6T9I - chains E and F of the 12 polymer chains in the assembly; structure by electron microscopy, 3.90 A resolution.

[Chain E]
Protein: Transcription initiation factor TFIID subunit 6
From: Saccharomyces cerevisiae (strain ATCC 204508 / S288c)
UniProtKB: P53040 (TAF6_YEAST); residues 1-516 here = UniProt positions 1-516
Amino-acid sequence (516 residues; row label = number of the first residue in the row):
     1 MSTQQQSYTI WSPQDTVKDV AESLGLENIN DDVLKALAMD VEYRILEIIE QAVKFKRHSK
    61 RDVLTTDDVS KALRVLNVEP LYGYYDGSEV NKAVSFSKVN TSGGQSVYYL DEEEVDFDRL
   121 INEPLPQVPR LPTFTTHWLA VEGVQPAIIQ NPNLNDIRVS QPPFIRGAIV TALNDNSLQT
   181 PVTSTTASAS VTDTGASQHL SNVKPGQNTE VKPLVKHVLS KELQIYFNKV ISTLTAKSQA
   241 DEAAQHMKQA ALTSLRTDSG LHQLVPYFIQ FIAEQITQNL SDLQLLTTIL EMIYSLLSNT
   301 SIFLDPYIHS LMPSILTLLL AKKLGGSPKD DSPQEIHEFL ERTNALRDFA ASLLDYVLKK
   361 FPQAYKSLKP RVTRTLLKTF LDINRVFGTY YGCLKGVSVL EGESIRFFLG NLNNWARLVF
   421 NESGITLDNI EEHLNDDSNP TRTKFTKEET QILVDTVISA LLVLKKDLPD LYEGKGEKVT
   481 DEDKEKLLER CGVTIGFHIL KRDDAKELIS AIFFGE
Disordered / not traced: 1-7, 177-187, 235-242, 435-442, 468-516

[Chain F]
Protein: Transcription initiation factor TFIID subunit 9
From: Saccharomyces cerevisiae (strain ATCC 204508 / S288c)
UniProtKB: Q05027 (TAF9_YEAST); numbering as in UniProt (aligned over 1-157)
Amino-acid sequence (157 residues; numbered 1 to 157; the number before each row is that of its first residue):
     1 MNGGGKNVLN KNSVGSVSEV GPDSTQEETP RDVRLLHLLL ASQSIHQYED QVPLQLMDFA
    61 HRYTQGVLKD ALVYNDYAGS GNSAGSGLGV EDIRLAIAAR TQYQFKPTAP KELMLQLAAE
   121 RNKKALPQVM GTWGVRLPPE KYCLTAKEWD LEDPKSM
Disordered / not traced: 1-29, 79-87, 150-157

[How chain E and chain F interact]
Residue-residue contacts (86; chain E residue first):
  Ile10(E) - Leu35(F)
  Ile10(E) - Leu39(F)  hydrophobic
  Trp11(E) - Asp32(F)
  Trp11(E) - Leu35(F)
  Trp11(E) - Ala60(F)  hydrophobic
  Pro13(E) - Arg31(F)
  Asp15(E) - Arg31(F)  salt bridge
  Thr16(E) - Asp32(F)  hydrogen bond
  Val17(E) - Thr64(F)
  Val20(E) - His61(F)
  Val20(E) - Gln65(F)
  Ala21(E) - Leu68(F)  hydrophobic
  Ser23(E) - Gln65(F)
  Leu24(E) - Gln65(F)
  Leu24(E) - Leu68(F)  hydrophobic
  Leu24(E) - Lys69(F)
  Leu26(E) - Leu88(F)  hydrophobic
  Ile29(E) - Leu88(F)
  Asn30(E) - Leu88(F)  hydrogen bond (side chain-backbone)
  Val33(E) - Leu88(F)
  Val33(E) - Gly89(F)
  Val33(E) - Val90(F)
  Ala36(E) - Val90(F)  hydrophobic
  Leu37(E) - Thr64(F)
  Leu37(E) - Val67(F)  hydrophobic
  Leu37(E) - Leu68(F)  hydrophobic
  Asp40(E) - Tyr63(F)  hydrogen bond
  Asp40(E) - Ile97(F)
  Val41(E) - Ala60(F)  hydrophobic
  Val41(E) - Tyr63(F)  hydrophobic
  Val41(E) - Thr64(F)
  Arg44(E) - Phe59(F)
  Arg44(E) - Tyr63(F)
  Arg44(E) - Thr101(F)  hydrogen bond
  Arg44(E) - Phe105(F)
  Ile45(E) - Leu39(F)  hydrophobic
  Ile45(E) - Leu56(F)  hydrophobic
  Ile45(E) - Phe59(F)  hydrophobic
  Ile45(E) - Ala60(F)  hydrophobic
  Leu46(E) - Leu39(F)  hydrophobic
  Glu47(E) - Phe105(F)
  Glu47(E) - Lys106(F)  hydrogen bond (side chain-backbone)
  Ile48(E) - Phe59(F)  hydrophobic
  Ile49(E) - Leu40(F)  hydrophobic
  Ile49(E) - Ile45(F)  hydrophobic
  Ile49(E) - Leu56(F)  hydrophobic
  Val53(E) - Ile45(F)  hydrophobic
  Asp62(E) - Gln47(F)
  Val63(E) - Gln47(F)
  Leu64(E) - Gln47(F)  hydrogen bond (backbone-backbone)
  Leu64(E) - Tyr48(F)
  Leu64(E) - Glu49(F)  hydrogen bond (backbone-backbone)
  Leu64(E) - Val52(F)
  Thr65(E) - Glu49(F)  hydrogen bond
  Thr66(E) - Glu49(F)  hydrogen bond (backbone-side chain)
  Thr66(E) - Val52(F)
  Thr66(E) - Gln55(F)
  Val69(E) - Gln55(F)
  Leu76(E) - Gln104(F)
  Leu76(E) - Phe105(F)  hydrophobic
  Leu76(E) - Lys106(F)
  Asn77(E) - Tyr103(F)
  Asn77(E) - Gln104(F)  hydrogen bond (side chain-backbone)
  Val78(E) - Arg62(F)
  Val78(E) - Phe105(F)  hydrophobic
  Glu79(E) - Arg62(F)  hydrogen bond (backbone-side chain)
  Pro80(E) - Arg62(F)
  Leu81(E) - Gln55(F)
  Leu81(E) - Asp58(F)
  Leu81(E) - Arg62(F)
  Tyr84(E) - Gln51(F)  hydrogen bond (backbone-side chain)
  Tyr84(E) - Leu54(F)  hydrophobic
  Tyr84(E) - Gln55(F)
  Tyr84(E) - Asp58(F)  hydrogen bond
  Lys92(E) - Tyr48(F)  hydrogen bond (side chain-backbone)
  Lys92(E) - Glu49(F)
  Lys92(E) - Asp50(F)
  Ala93(E) - Asp50(F)
  Val94(E) - Asp50(F)
  Ser95(E) - Asp50(F)  hydrogen bond (backbone-side chain)
  Ser95(E) - Gln51(F)  hydrogen bond
  Phe96(E) - Asp50(F)
  Lys98(E) - Pro30(F)
  Lys98(E) - Val33(F)
  Tyr108(E) - Pro30(F)  hydrophobic
  Leu110(E) - Leu54(F)  hydrophobic
Interface residues without a listed pair, chain E (50 interface residues in all): Ser12, Val75, Val90, Asn91
Interface residues without a listed pair, chain F (42 interface residues in all): Leu36, Gln43, Met57, Leu72, Ile93

[In short]
Chain E and chain F form an interface of 50 and 42 residues respectively, with 16 hydrogen bonds and 1 salt
bridge. Polar pairs include Asp15(E)-Arg31(F), Thr16(E)-Asp32(F) and Asn30(E)-Leu88(F).
Chain E is Transcription initiation factor TFIID subunit 6 and chain F is Transcription initiation factor
TFIID subunit 9, both from Saccharomyces cerevisiae (strain ATCC 204508 / S288c); the structure, cryo-EM
structure of transcription coactivator SAGA, was determined by electron microscopy together with 6T9J and 6T9K
from the same study.
